PDB entry 4A3E | X-ray diffraction, 3.40 A resolution | chains A and I of the 15 polymer chains in the assembly

== Chain A ==
Protein: DNA-directed RNA polymerase II subunit RPB1
Organism: Saccharomyces cerevisiae
Notes: EC 2.7.7.6
UniProtKB: P04050 (RPB1_YEAST); residues 1-1732 here = UniProt positions 1-1732
Amino-acid sequence (1732 residues; each row starts with the number of its first residue):
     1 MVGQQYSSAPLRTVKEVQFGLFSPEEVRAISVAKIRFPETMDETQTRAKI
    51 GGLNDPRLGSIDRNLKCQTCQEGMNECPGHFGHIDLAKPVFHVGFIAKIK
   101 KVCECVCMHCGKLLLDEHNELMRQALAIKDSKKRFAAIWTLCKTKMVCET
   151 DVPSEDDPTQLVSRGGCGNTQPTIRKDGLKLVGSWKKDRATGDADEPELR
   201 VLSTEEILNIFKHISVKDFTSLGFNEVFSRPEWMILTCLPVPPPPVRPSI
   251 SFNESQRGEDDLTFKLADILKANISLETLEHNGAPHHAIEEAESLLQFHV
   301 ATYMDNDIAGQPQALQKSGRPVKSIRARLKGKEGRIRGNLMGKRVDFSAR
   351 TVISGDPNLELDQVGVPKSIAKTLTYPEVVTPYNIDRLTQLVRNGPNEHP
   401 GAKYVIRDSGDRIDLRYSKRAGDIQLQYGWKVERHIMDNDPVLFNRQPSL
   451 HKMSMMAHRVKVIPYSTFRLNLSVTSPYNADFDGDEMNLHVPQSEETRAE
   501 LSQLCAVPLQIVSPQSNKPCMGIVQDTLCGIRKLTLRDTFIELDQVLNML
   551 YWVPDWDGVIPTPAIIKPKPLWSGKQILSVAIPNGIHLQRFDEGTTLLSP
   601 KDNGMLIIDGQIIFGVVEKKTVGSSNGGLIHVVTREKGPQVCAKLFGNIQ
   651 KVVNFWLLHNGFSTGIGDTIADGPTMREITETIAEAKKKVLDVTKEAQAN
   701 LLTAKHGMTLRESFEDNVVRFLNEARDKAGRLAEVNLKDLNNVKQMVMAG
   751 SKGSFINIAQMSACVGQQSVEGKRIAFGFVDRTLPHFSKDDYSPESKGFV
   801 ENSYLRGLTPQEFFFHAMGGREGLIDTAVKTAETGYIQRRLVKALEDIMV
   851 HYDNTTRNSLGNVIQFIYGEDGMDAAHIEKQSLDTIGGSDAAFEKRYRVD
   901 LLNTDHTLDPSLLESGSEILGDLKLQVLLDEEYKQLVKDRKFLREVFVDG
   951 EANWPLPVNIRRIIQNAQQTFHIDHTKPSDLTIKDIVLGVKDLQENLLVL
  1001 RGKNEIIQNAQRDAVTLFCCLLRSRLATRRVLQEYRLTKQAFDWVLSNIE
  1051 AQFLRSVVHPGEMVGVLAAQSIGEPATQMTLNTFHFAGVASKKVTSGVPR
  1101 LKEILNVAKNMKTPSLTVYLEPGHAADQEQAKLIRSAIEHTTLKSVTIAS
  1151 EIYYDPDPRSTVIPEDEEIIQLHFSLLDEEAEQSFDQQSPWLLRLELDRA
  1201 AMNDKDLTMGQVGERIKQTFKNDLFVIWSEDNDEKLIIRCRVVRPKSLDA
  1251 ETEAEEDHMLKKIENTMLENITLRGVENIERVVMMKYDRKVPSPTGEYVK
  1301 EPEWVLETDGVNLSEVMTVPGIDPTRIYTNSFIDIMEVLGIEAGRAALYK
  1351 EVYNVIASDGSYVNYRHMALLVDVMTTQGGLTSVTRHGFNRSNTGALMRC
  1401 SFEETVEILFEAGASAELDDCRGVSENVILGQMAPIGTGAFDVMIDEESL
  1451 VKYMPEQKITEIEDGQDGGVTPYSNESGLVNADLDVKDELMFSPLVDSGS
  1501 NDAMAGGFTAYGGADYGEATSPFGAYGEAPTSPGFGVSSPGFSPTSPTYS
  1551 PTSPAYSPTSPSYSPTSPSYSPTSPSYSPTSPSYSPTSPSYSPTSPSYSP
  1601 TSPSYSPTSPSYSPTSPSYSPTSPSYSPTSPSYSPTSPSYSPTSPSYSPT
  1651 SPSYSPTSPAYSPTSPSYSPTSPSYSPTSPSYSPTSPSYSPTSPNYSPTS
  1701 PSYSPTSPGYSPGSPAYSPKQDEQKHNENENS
Unresolved in the structure: 1-2, 1082-1091, 1177-1186, 1244-1253, 1456-1732
Ion coordination: Zn2+ site 1: Cys67, Cys70, Cys77, His80; Zn2+ site 2: Cys107, Cys110, Cys148, Cys167; Mg2+: Asp481, Asp483, Asp485 (shared with 1 residue of chain P)
Small-molecule neighbours: AMP-CPP (APC; diphosphomethylphosphonic acid adenosyl ester): Arg446, Pro448, Asn479, Asp481, Asp483, Lys752, Gln1078, Leu1081
UniProt features mapped onto this chain:
  - region: Pro248 to Asp260 (Lid loop), Asn306 to Lys323 (Rudder loop), Pro810 to Glu822 (Bridging helix)
  - binding site (Zn(2+)): Cys67, Cys70, Cys77, His80, Cys107, Cys110, Cys148, Cys167
  - binding site (Mg(2+)): Asp481, Asp483, Asp485
  - modified residue: Thr1471 (Phosphothreonine)
  - cross-link (Glycyl lysine isopeptide (Lys-Gly)): Lys695 (interchain with G-Cter in ubiquitin), Lys1246 (interchain with G-Cter in ubiquitin), Lys1350 (interchain with G-Cter in ubiquitin)
  - natural variant: Ser1653 to Pro1659 (deletion: In strain: A364A)
  - mutagenesis: Lys1246 (K1246R: Impairs ubiquitination during transcription stress)
What the authors report for this chain:
  - mutagenesis - Q1078N, Q1078S: abolished growth (citing earlier work)

== Chain I ==
Protein: DNA-directed RNA polymerase II subunit RPB9
Organism: Saccharomyces cerevisiae
UniProtKB: P27999 (RPB9_YEAST); residues 1-122 here = UniProt positions 1-122
Amino-acid sequence (122 residues; numbered 1 to 122; the number before each row is that of its first residue):
     1 MTTFRFCRDCNNMLYPREDKENNRLLFECRTCSYVEEAGSPLVYRHELIT
    51 NIGETAGVVQDIGSDPTLPRSDRECPKCHSRENVFFQSQQRRKDTSMVLF
   101 FVCLSCSHIFTSDQKNKRTQFS
Unresolved in the structure: 1, 121-122
Ion coordination: Zn2+ site 1: Cys7, Cys10, Cys29, Cys32; Zn2+ site 2: Cys75, Cys78, Cys103, Cys106
UniProt features mapped onto this chain:
  - zinc finger: Cys7 to Cys32 (C4-type), Ser71 to Thr111 (TFIIS-type)
  - binding site (Zn(2+)): Cys7, Cys10, Cys29, Cys32, Cys75, Cys78, Cys103, Cys106
  - modified residue: Ser40 (Phosphoserine)

== Chain A / chain I interface ==
Residue-residue contacts - 68 pairs, chain A then chain I:
  Ala697(A) - Met97(I)
  Gln698(A) - Met97(I)
  Gln698(A) - Val98(I)
  Gln698(A) - Leu99(I)
  Gln698(A) - Ser112(I)  hydrogen bond (backbone-side chain)
  Ala699(A) - Ser112(I)
  Ala699(A) - Gln114(I)  hydrogen bond (backbone-backbone)
  Asn700(A) - Ser96(I)  hydrogen bond
  Asn700(A) - Val98(I)
  Asn700(A) - Asp113(I)
  Asn700(A) - Lys115(I)  hydrogen bond (backbone-side chain)
  Leu701(A) - Gln114(I)
  Leu701(A) - Lys115(I)
  Thr709(A) - Lys93(I)
  Thr709(A) - Asp94(I)
  Leu710(A) - Ser96(I)
  Arg711(A) - Gln87(I)  hydrogen bond
  Arg711(A) - Lys93(I)
  Arg711(A) - Thr95(I)  hydrogen bond (side chain-backbone)
  Arg711(A) - Ser96(I)
  Arg711(A) - Met97(I)
  Phe714(A) - Met97(I)  hydrophobic
  Asp781(A) - Arg91(I)  salt bridge
  Arg782(A) - Thr67(I)
  Ser788(A) - Thr67(I)
  Ser788(A) - Leu68(I)
  Ser788(A) - Pro69(I)
  Lys789(A) - Asp65(I)  salt bridge
  Lys789(A) - Thr67(I)  hydrogen bond (backbone-backbone)
  Lys789(A) - Pro69(I)
  Asp790(A) - Phe86(I)
  Asp790(A) - Gln87(I)
  Tyr792(A) - Gln87(I)  hydrogen bond
  Lys1144(A) - Leu48(I)
  Thr1147(A) - Leu48(I)
  Thr1147(A) - Ile49(I)
  Ile1148(A) - Glu47(I)
  Ile1148(A) - Leu48(I)  hydrogen bond (backbone-backbone)
  Ile1148(A) - Ile49(I)  hydrogen bond (backbone-backbone)
  Ala1149(A) - Arg45(I)
  Ala1149(A) - Glu47(I)
  Ser1150(A) - Arg45(I)
  Ser1150(A) - His46(I)  hydrogen bond (backbone-backbone)
  Glu1151(A) - Leu42(I)
  Glu1151(A) - Tyr44(I)
  Glu1151(A) - Arg45(I)  salt bridge
  Ile1152(A) - Leu42(I)
  Ile1152(A) - Val43(I)  hydrogen bond (backbone-backbone)
  Ile1152(A) - Tyr44(I)  hydrogen bond (backbone-backbone)
  Tyr1153(A) - Pro41(I)
  Tyr1153(A) - Leu42(I)  hydrophobic
  Tyr1154(A) - Glu18(I)  hydrogen bond
  Tyr1154(A) - Asn23(I)
  Tyr1154(A) - Arg24(I)  hydrogen bond (side chain-backbone)
  Tyr1154(A) - Leu25(I)
  Tyr1154(A) - Pro41(I)  hydrogen bond (backbone-backbone)
  Pro1156(A) - Asn23(I)
  Val1162(A) - Pro41(I)  hydrophobic
  Pro1190(A) - Glu18(I)
  Trp1191(A) - Glu18(I)
  Trp1191(A) - Leu25(I)  hydrophobic
  Trp1191(A) - Val43(I)  hydrophobic
  Asp1257(A) - Pro16(I)
  Lys1261(A) - Tyr44(I)
  Glu1264(A) - Tyr44(I)
  Glu1264(A) - His46(I)  salt bridge
  Leu1268(A) - His46(I)
  Leu1268(A) - Leu48(I)  hydrophobic
Interface residues without a listed pair, chain A (35 interface residues in all): Val780, Asp1198, Ala1254
Interface residues without a listed pair, chain I (35 interface residues in all): Asp19, Lys20, Gln89

== Overview ==
Chain A and chain I each contribute 35 residues to their interface; the contacts include 16 hydrogen bonds and
4 salt bridges. Polar contacts include Asp781(A)-Arg91(I), Lys789(A)-Asp65(I) and Glu1151(A)-Arg45(I). Chain A
binds AMP-CPP. The paper reports that Q1078N and Q1078S of chain A abolish growth.
Chain A is DNA-directed RNA polymerase II subunit RPB1 and chain I is DNA-directed RNA polymerase II subunit
RPB9, both from Saccharomyces cerevisiae; the structure, RNA Polymerase II initial transcribing complex with a
5nt DNA-RNA hybrid and soaked with AMPCPP, was determined by X-ray diffraction together with 4A3B, 4A3C, 4A3D,
4A3F, 4A3G, 4A3I and 4 further entries from the same study.
